PDB entry 2Q1B | X-ray diffraction, 1.70 A resolution | chain A

Chain A:
Name: Carbonic anhydrase 2
From: Homo sapiens
Notes: EC 4.2.1.1
UniProt: P00918 (CAH2_HUMAN); the author numbering skips numbers that UniProt does not, so the offset changes along the chain: 1-125 = UniProt 1-125; 127-261 = UniProt 126-260
Amino-acid sequence (260 residues; each row starts with the number of its first residue; note: 1 number in that range is skipped by the numbering (no residue carries it; nothing is unmodelled there)):
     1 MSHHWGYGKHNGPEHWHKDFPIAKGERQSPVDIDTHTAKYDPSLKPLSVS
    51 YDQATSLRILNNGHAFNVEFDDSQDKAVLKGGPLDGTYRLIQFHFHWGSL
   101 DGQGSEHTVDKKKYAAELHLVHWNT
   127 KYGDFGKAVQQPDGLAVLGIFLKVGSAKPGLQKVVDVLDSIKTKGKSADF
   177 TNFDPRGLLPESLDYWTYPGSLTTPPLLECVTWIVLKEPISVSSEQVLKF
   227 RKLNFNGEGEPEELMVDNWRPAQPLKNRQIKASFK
Unresolved in the structure: 1-3, 261
Metal / ion sites: Zn2+: His94, His96, His119 (together with 1,2-benzisothiazol-3(2h)-one 1,1-dioxide); Hg2+: Gln137, Glu205, Cys206
Residues lining bound ligands:
  - benzoic acid (BEZ): Gln136, Gln137, Pro138, Glu205, Cys206
  - 1,2-benzisothiazol-3(2h)-one 1,1-dioxide (LSA): Gln92, His94, His96, His119, Val121, Phe131, Leu141, Val143, Ser197, Leu198, Thr199, Thr200, Trp209
Swiss-Prot annotation at these positions:
  - active site: His64 (Proton donor/acceptor)
  - binding site (Zn(2+)): His94, His96, His119
  - binding site (substrate): Thr199, Thr200
  - site: Tyr7 (Fine-tunes the proton-transfer properties of H-64), Asn62 (Fine-tunes the proton-transfer properties of H-64), Asn67 (Fine-tunes the proton-transfer properties of H-64), Gln92 (Involved in the binding of some activators, including histamine and L-histidine)
  - modified residue: Ser2 (N-acetylserine), Ser166 (Phosphoserine), Ser173 (Phosphoserine)

In short:
Ligands of chain A: benzoic acid and 1,2-benzisothiazol-3(2h)-one 1,1-dioxide. The Zn2+ site is built by
His94, His96 and His119. The Hg2+ site is built by Gln137, Glu205 and Cys206. Curated annotation (UniProt)
lists active-site residue His64, 3 Zn2+-binding residues and substrate-binding residues Thr199 and Thr200.
Chain A is Carbonic anhydrase 2 (Homo sapiens); the structure, Carbonic Anhydrase II in Complex with
Saccharin, was determined by X-ray diffraction, deposited together with 2Q38.
